Entry 9L22 (electron microscopy, 3.00 A resolution); this record covers chains G and J of the 12 polymer chains in the assembly.

== Chain G ==
Name: Histone H2A type 1-B/E
Source organism: Homo sapiens
UniProtKB: P04908 (H2A1B_HUMAN); residues 1-129 here correspond to UniProt positions 2-130 (UniProt number = residue number + 1)
Sequence (129 residues; each row starts with the number of its first residue):
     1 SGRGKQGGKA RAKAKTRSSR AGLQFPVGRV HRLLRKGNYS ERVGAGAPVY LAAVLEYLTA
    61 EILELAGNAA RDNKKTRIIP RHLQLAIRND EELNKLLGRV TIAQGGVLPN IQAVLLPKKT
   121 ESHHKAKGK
Unresolved in the structure: 1-10, 119-129
Swiss-Prot annotation at these positions:
  - modified residue: Ser1 (N-acetylserine), Arg3 (Citrulline), Lys5 (N6-(2-hydroxyisobutyryl)lysine), Lys9 (N6-(2-hydroxyisobutyryl)lysine), Lys13 (N6-(beta-hydroxybutyryl)lysine), Lys36 (N6-(2-hydroxyisobutyryl)lysine), Lys74 (N6-(2-hydroxyisobutyryl)lysine), Lys75 (N6-(2-hydroxyisobutyryl)lysine), Lys95 (N6-(2-hydroxyisobutyryl)lysine), Gln104 (N5-methylglutamine), Lys118 (N6-(2-hydroxyisobutyryl)lysine), Lys119 (N6-crotonyllysine), Thr120 (Phosphothreonine), Lys125 (N6-crotonyllysine)
  - cross-link (Glycyl lysine isopeptide (Lys-Gly)): Lys13 (interchain with G-Cter in ubiquitin), Lys15 (interchain with G-Cter in ubiquitin), Lys119 (interchain with G-Cter in ubiquitin)

== Chain J ==
Molecule: 601 DNA
Source organism: Homo sapiens
Sequence (189 nucleotides; row label = number of the first residue in the row; numbers below 1 keep their minus sign (DA-94 is residue -94)):
   -94 ATCCGGGTGA TGCCGGATGC CATCGAGAAT CCCGGTGCCG AGGCCGCTCA ATTGGTCGTA
   -34 GACAGCTCTA GCACCGCTTA AACGCACGTA CGCGCTGTCC CCCGCGTTTT AACCGCCAAG
    26 GGGATTACTC CCTAGTCTCC AGGCACGTGT CAGATATATA CATCCGATTC CAGTGCCGGT
    86 GTCGCTGAT
Unresolved in the structure: -94 to -85, 88-94

== Interface between chain G and chain J ==
Pairs across the interface (11):
  Arg11(G) - DT-42(J)  hydrogen bond to the sugar
  Lys13(G) - DT-42(J)  phosphate contact
  Ala14(G) - DT-43(J)  phosphate contact
  Ala14(G) - DT-42(J)  phosphate contact
  Lys15(G) - DT-42(J)  hydrogen bond to the phosphate
  Thr16(G) - DT-43(J)  phosphate contact
  Arg17(G) - DT-43(J)  salt bridge to the phosphate
  Arg20(G) - DT-42(J)  salt bridge to the phosphate
  Arg29(G) - DA-44(J)  phosphate contact
  Arg32(G) - DA-44(J)  salt bridge to the phosphate
  Arg77(G) - DA-54(J)  sugar contact
Also at the interface, not in a pair above, chain G (13 interface residues in all): Ala12, Gly28, Arg42
Also at the interface, not in a pair above, chain J (8 interface residues in all): DG-53, DA-45, DG-41, DA-35

== Overview ==
Chain G and chain J form an interface of 13 and 8 residues respectively; the contacts include 2 hydrogen bonds
and 3 salt bridges. Polar contacts include Arg11(G)-DT-42(J), Lys15(G)-DT-42(J) and Arg17(G)-DT-43(J).
Here chain G is Histone H2A type 1-B/E and chain J is 601 DNA, both from Homo sapiens. Entry 9L22
(hDEK-nucleosome complex (conformation 2)) was determined by electron microscopy (same publication as 9L1X).
